PDB entry 2VB8 | X-ray diffraction, 1.52 A resolution | chains A and B

[Chain A (and B)]
Protein: 3-oxoacyl-[acyl-carrier-protein] synthase 1
Organism: Escherichia coli
Notes: EC 2.3.1.41; chain B of this document is another copy of the same molecule, construct and numbering; everything in this record applies to it too
UniProtKB: P0A953 (FABB_ECOLI); residue numbers follow UniProt; this construct covers 1-406
Sequence (406 residues; each row starts with the number of its first residue):
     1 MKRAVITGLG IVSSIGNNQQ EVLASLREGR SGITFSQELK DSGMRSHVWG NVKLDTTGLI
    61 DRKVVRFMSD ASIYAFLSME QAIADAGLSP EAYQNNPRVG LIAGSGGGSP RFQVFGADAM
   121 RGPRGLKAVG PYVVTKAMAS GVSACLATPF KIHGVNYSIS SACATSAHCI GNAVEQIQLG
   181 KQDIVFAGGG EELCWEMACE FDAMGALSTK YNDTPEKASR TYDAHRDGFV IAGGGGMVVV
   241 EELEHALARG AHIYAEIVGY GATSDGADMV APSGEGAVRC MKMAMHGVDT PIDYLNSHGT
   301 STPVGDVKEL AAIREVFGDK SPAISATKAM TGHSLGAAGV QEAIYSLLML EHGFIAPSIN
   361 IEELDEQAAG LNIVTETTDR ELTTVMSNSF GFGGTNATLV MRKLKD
Not modelled in the structure: 405-406
Ligand contacts: thiolactomycin (TLM): Cys-163, Phe-229, Asp-265, Asp-268, Met-269, Val-270, Ala-271, Pro-272, His-298, Thr-300, Thr-302, Gly-305, His-333, Phe-390, Gly-391, Phe-392, Gly-393, Gly-394
Curated features (UniProtKB/Swiss-Prot):
  - active site (For beta-ketoacyl synthase activity): Cys-163, His-298, His-333
  - natural variant: Ala-4 (A4T: In strain: MA-1 / fabB3), Ser-140 (S140F: In strain: K1060 / fabB5), Gly-299 (G299S: In strain: MA-1 / fabB3), Ala-329 (A329V: In strain: M5 / fabB15)
Reported in the primary citation:
  - conformationally variable residues (loop rearrangement, side-chain flip): Val-270, Phe-392
  - catalytic residues: Cys-163 (citing earlier work)

[Chain A / chain B interface]
Residue-residue contacts - 152 pairs, chain A then chain B:
  Ser-42(A) with Met-120(B)
  Gly-43(A) with Met-120(B)
  Met-44(A) with Met-120(B)
  Arg-45(A) with Leu-126(B)
  Phe-67(A) with Met-269(B), hydrophobic
  Gly-106(A) with Ala-139(B)
  Gly-107(A) with Gln-113(B)
  Pro-110(A) with Gln-113(B)
  Gln-113(A) with Ser-109(B); Pro-110(B); Gln-113(B), hydrogen bond; Val-114(B)
  Val-114(A) with Gln-113(B); Ala-117(B), hydrophobic; Arg-121(B)
  Ala-117(A) with Val-114(B), hydrophobic; Trp-195(B), hydrophobic
  Asp-118(A) with Arg-121(B), salt bridge
  Met-120(A) with Ser-42(B); Gly-43(B); Met-44(B); Cys-199(B), hydrophobic
  Arg-121(A) with Val-114(B); Asp-118(B), salt bridge; Arg-121(B); Trp-195(B)
  Leu-126(A) with Arg-45(B); Cys-199(B); Asp-202(B); Ala-203(B)
  Val-129(A) with Ala-203(B), hydrophobic
  Gly-130(A) with Ala-203(B)
  Pro-131(A) with Ala-203(B); Met-204(B)
  Val-133(A) with Glu-200(B)
  Val-134(A) with Glu-200(B); Phe-201(B), hydrophobic; Met-204(B), hydrophobic; Phe-392(B), hydrophobic
  Thr-135(A) with Met-269(B)
  Ala-137(A) with Glu-200(B)
  Met-138(A) with Gly-106(B); Ala-162(B), hydrophobic; Phe-392(B)
  Ala-139(A) with Gly-106(B), hydrogen bond (backbone-backbone); Ala-139(B), hydrophobic; Ser-160(B)
  Ser-140(A) with Ser-160(B); Ser-161(B); Ala-162(B), hydrogen bond (side chain-backbone)
  Ala-144(A) with Met-269(B); Phe-392(B); Gly-393(B)
  Cys-145(A) with Met-269(B), hydrophobic
  Ala-147(A) with Ser-264(B); Gly-266(B)
  Thr-148(A) with Gly-266(B); Ala-267(B); Asp-268(B); Met-269(B); Gly-393(B), hydrogen bond (side chain-backbone)
  Lys-151(A) with Gly-266(B)
  Ile-152(A) with Ser-264(B), hydrogen bond (backbone-side chain); Asp-265(B); Gly-266(B), hydrogen bond (backbone-backbone)
  His-153(A) with Thr-263(B); Ser-264(B), hydrogen bond (backbone-backbone); Asp-265(B), hydrogen bond (side chain-backbone); Glu-275(B); Arg-279(B), hydrogen bond (backbone-side chain)
  Gly-154(A) with Thr-263(B); Ser-264(B), hydrogen bond (backbone-backbone)
  Asn-156(A) with Ser-264(B), hydrogen bond; Gly-393(B), hydrogen bond (side chain-backbone); Gly-394(B), hydrogen bond (side chain-backbone); Thr-395(B), hydrogen bond (backbone-side chain)
  Tyr-157(A) with Ile-159(B), hydrophobic; Ser-160(B); Ser-161(B); His-168(B); Asn-172(B)
  Ser-158(A) with Ile-159(B); Ser-160(B), hydrogen bond (backbone-backbone)
  Ile-159(A) with Tyr-157(B), hydrophobic; Ser-158(B); Ile-159(B), hydrophobic
  Ser-160(A) with Ala-139(B); Ser-140(B), hydrogen bond (side chain-backbone); Tyr-157(B); Ser-158(B), hydrogen bond (backbone-backbone); Ser-160(B), hydrogen bond
  Ser-161(A) with Ser-140(B); Tyr-157(B)
  Ala-162(A) with Ser-140(B), hydrogen bond (backbone-side chain)
  His-168(A) with Tyr-157(B)
  Asn-172(A) with Tyr-157(B); Asn-172(B)
  Glu-175(A) with Gln-176(B), hydrogen bond; Leu-179(B); Lys-181(B), salt bridge
  Gln-176(A) with Glu-175(B), hydrogen bond
  Leu-179(A) with Glu-175(B); Leu-179(B), hydrophobic
  Lys-181(A) with Glu-175(B), salt bridge; Tyr-260(B)
  Trp-195(A) with Ala-117(B), hydrophobic; Arg-121(B)
  Glu-196(A) with Gln-113(B), hydrogen bond (backbone-side chain)
  Cys-199(A) with Met-120(B), hydrophobic; Leu-126(B)
  Glu-200(A) with Gln-113(B), hydrogen bond; Val-133(B); Val-134(B)
  Phe-201(A) with Val-134(B)
  Asp-202(A) with Leu-126(B)
  Ala-203(A) with Leu-126(B); Val-129(B), hydrophobic; Gly-130(B); Pro-131(B)
  Met-204(A) with Pro-131(B); Val-134(B), hydrophobic
  Tyr-260(A) with Lys-181(B)
  Thr-263(A) with His-153(B); Gly-154(B)
  Ser-264(A) with Ala-147(B); Ile-152(B), hydrogen bond (side chain-backbone); His-153(B), hydrogen bond (backbone-backbone); Gly-154(B), hydrogen bond (backbone-backbone); Asn-156(B), hydrogen bond
  Asp-265(A) with Ile-152(B); His-153(B), hydrogen bond (backbone-side chain)
  Gly-266(A) with Ala-147(B); Thr-148(B); Lys-151(B); Ile-152(B), hydrogen bond (backbone-backbone)
  Ala-267(A) with Thr-148(B)
  Asp-268(A) with Thr-148(B)
  Met-269(A) with Phe-67(B), hydrophobic; Thr-135(B); Ala-144(B); Cys-145(B), hydrophobic; Thr-148(B)
  Val-270(A) with Thr-135(B)
  Glu-275(A) with His-153(B)
  Arg-279(A) with His-153(B), hydrogen bond (side chain-backbone)
  Phe-392(A) with Val-134(B), hydrophobic; Ala-144(B)
  Gly-393(A) with Ala-144(B); Thr-148(B), hydrogen bond (backbone-side chain); Asn-156(B), hydrogen bond (backbone-side chain)
  Gly-394(A) with Asn-156(B), hydrogen bond (backbone-side chain)
  Thr-395(A) with Asn-156(B), hydrogen bond (side chain-backbone)
Interface residues without a listed pair, chain A (77 interface residues in all): Pro-97, Ser-105, Gly-116, Ser-143, Val-155, Gln-178, Met-197, Ala-262
Interface residues without a listed pair, chain B (75 interface residues in all): Ser-105, Gly-107, Gly-116, Ala-137, Met-138, Ser-143, Val-155, Gln-178, Ala-262, Val-270

[In short]
77 residues of chain A and 75 residues of chain B are in contact; the contacts include 34 hydrogen bonds and 4
salt bridges. Among the polar pairs are Asp-118(A)/Arg-121(B), Glu-175(A)/Lys-181(B) and
Gln-113(A)/Gln-113(B). Ligands of chain A: thiolactomycin. From the paper: the catalytic residue Cys-163(A);
conformational variability at Val-270(A) and Phe-392(A).
Both chains are 3-oxoacyl-[acyl-carrier-protein] synthase 1 (Escherichia coli). Entry 2VB8 (beta-ketoacyl-ACP
synthase I (KAS) from E. coli with bound inhibitor thiolactomycin) was determined by X-ray diffraction,
deposited together with 2VB7, 2VB9 and 2VBA.
